PDB entry 4F5P | X-ray diffraction, 1.85 A resolution | chains A and P of the 4 polymer chains in the assembly

# Chain A
Name: DNA polymerase beta
From: Homo sapiens
Notes: EC 2.7.7.7, 4.2.99.-
UniProtKB: P06746 (DPOLB_HUMAN); numbering as in UniProt (aligned over 1-335)
Chain sequence (335 residues; row label = number of the first residue in the row):
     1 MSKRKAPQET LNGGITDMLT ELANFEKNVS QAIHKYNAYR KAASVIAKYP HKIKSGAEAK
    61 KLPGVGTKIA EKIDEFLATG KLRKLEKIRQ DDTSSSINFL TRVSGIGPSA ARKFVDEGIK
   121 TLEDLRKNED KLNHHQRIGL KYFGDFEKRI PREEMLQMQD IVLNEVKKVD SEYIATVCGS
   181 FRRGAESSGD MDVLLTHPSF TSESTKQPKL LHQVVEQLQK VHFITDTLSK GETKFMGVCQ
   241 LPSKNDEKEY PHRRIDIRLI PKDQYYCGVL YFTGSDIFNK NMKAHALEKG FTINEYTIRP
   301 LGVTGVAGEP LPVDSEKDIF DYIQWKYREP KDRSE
Not modelled in the structure: 1-6, 205-207
Differences from the reference sequence: engineered mutation Lys283 (Arg in P06746)
Metal / ion sites: Na+ site 1 near Thr101 (its only coordinating residue here); Na+ site 2: Thr101, Val103, Ile106 (shared with DG9(P) of chain P); Mg2+: Asp190, Asp192 (together with F2A)
Small-molecule neighbours: F2A (2'-deoxy-5'-O-[(S)-hydroxy{[(S)-hydroxy(phosphonooxy)phosphoryl]methyl}phosphoryl]adenosine): Arg149, Gly179, Ser180, Arg183, Ser187, Ser188, Gly189, Asp190, Asp192, Tyr271, Phe272, Thr273, Gly274, Asp276, Asn279
Swiss-Prot annotation at these positions:
  - region: Arg183 to Asp192 (DNA-binding)
  - active site: Lys72 (Nucleophile)
  - binding site (K(+)): Lys60, Leu62, Val65, Thr101, Val103, Ile106
  - binding site (Na(+)): Lys60, Leu62, Val65, Thr101, Val103, Ile106
  - binding site (dATP): Arg149, Ser180, Arg183, Gly189, Asp190
  - binding site (dCTP): Arg149, Ser180, Arg183, Gly189, Asp190
  - binding site (dGTP): Arg149, Ser180, Arg183, Gly189, Asp190, Asp192
  - binding site (dTTP): Arg149, Ser180, Arg183, Gly189, Asp190
  - binding site (Mg(2+)): Asp190, Asp192, Asp256
  - modified residue: Lys72 (N6-acetyllysine), Arg83 (Omega-N-methylarginine), Arg152 (Omega-N-methylarginine)
  - cross-link (Glycyl lysine isopeptide (Lys-Gly)): Lys41 (interchain with G-Cter in ubiquitin), Lys61 (interchain with G-Cter in ubiquitin), Lys81 (interchain with G-Cter in ubiquitin)
Reported in the primary citation:
  - mutagenesis - R283K: decreased catalytic activity

# Chain P
Molecule: 10-nt DNA strand
Sequence (10 nucleotides; numbered 1 to 10; the number before each row is that of its first residue):
     1 GCTGATGCGC
Metal / ion sites: Na+: DG9 (shared with Thr101(A), Val103(A), Ile106(A) of chain A)

# Interface between chain A and chain P
Pairs across the interface (17):
  Val103(A) - DG9(P)  phosphate contact
  Ser104(A) - DG9(P)  phosphate contact
  Gly105(A) - DC8(P)  sugar contact
  Gly105(A) - DG9(P)  hydrogen bond to the phosphate
  Ile106(A) - DG9(P)  phosphate contact
  Gly107(A) - DC8(P)  hydrogen bond to the phosphate
  Pro108(A) - DC8(P)  phosphate contact
  Ser109(A) - DG7(P)  phosphate contact
  Ser109(A) - DC8(P)  hydrogen bond to the phosphate
  Ala110(A) - DC8(P)  hydrogen bond to the phosphate
  His135(A) - DG9(P)  sugar contact
  Lys234(A) - DG9(P)  base contact
  Met236(A) - DG9(P)  phosphate contact
  Met236(A) - DC10(P)  sugar contact
  Arg254(A) - DC10(P)  salt bridge to the phosphate
  Asp256(A) - DC10(P)  sugar contact
  Arg258(A) - DC10(P)  phosphate contact
Also at the interface, not in a pair above, chain A (15 interface residues in all): Asp192

# Summary
15 residues of chain A and 4 residues of chain P are in contact; the contacts include 4 hydrogen bonds and 1
salt bridge. Among the polar pairs are Gly105(A)-DG9(P), Gly107(A)-DC8(P) and Ser109(A)-DC8(P). Bound to chain
A: compound F2A. From the paper: R283K of chain A reduces catalytic activity.
Chain A is DNA polymerase beta (Homo sapiens) and chain P is a 10-nt DNA strand; the structure, Open ternary
mismatch complex of R283K DNA polymerase beta with a dATP analog, was determined by X-ray diffraction (same
publication as 4F5N, 4F5O, 4F5Q and 4F5R).
